Entry 5W1A (X-ray diffraction, 2.23 A resolution); this record covers chains A and B.

== Chain A ==
Molecule: Myosin heavy chain, muscle
Source organism: Drosophila melanogaster
UniProt: P05661 (MYSA_DROME), isoform P05661-16; residue numbers follow UniProt; this construct covers 1-810
Sequence (810 residues; each row starts with the number of its first residue):
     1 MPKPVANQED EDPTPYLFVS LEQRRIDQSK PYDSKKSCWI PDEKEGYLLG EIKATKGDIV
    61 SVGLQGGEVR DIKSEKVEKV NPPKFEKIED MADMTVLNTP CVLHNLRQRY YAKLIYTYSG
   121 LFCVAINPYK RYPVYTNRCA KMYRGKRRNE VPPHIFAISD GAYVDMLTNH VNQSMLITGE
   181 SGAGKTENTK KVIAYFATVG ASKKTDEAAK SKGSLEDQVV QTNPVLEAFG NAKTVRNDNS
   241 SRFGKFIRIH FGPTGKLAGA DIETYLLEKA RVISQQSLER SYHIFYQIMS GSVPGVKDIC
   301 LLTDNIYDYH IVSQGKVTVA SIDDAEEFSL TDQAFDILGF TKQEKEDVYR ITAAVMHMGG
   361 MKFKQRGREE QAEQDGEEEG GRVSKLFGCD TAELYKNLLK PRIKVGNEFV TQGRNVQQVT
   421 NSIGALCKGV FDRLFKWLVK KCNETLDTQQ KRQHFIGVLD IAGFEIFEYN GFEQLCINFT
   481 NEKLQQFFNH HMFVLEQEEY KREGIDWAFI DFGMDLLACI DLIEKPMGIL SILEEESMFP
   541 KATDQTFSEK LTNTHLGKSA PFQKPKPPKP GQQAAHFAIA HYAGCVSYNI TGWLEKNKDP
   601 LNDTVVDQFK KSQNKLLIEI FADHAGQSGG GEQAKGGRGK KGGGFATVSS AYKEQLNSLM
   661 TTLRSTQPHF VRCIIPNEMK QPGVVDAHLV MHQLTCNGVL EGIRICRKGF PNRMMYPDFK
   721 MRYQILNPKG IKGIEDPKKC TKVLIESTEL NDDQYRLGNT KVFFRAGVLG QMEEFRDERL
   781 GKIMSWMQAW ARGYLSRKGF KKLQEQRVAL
Not modelled in the structure: 1-7, 628-641, 808-810
Residues lining bound ligands: citrate anion (FLC): E180, S181, G182, A183, G184, K185, T186, E187, N237, K680
Swiss-Prot annotation at these positions:
  - region: L656 to E678 (Actin-binding)
  - binding site (ATP): G179 to T186

== Chain B ==
Molecule: Myosin light chain alkali
Source organism: Drosophila melanogaster
UniProt: P06742 (MLC1_DROME), isoform P06742-2; numbering as in UniProt (aligned over 1-155)
Sequence (155 residues; each row starts with the number of its first residue):
     1 MADVPKREVE NVEFVFEVMG SPGEGIDAVD LGDALRALNL NPTLALIEKL GGTKKRNEKK
    61 IKLDEFLPIY SQVKKEKEQG CYEDFIECLK LYDKEENGTM LLAELQHALL ALGESLDDEQ
   121 VETLFADCMD PEDDEGFIPY SPFLARMCDR PDQLK
Not modelled in the structure: 155

== Interface between chain A and chain B ==
Pairs across the interface - 81 pairs, chain A then chain B:
  R25(A) - A103(B)
  R25(A) - E104(B)  salt bridge
  R25(A) - H107(B)  hydrogen bond (backbone-side chain)
  S29(A) - H107(B)  hydrogen bond
  D718(A) - K94(B)  salt bridge
  K720(A) - E96(B)  salt bridge
  M721(A) - K90(B)
  M721(A) - L91(B)
  M721(A) - Y92(B)
  M721(A) - D93(B)
  M721(A) - K94(B)
  R722(A) - L91(B)
  Q724(A) - E87(B)
  Q724(A) - K90(B)
  I725(A) - E87(B)
  I725(A) - C88(B)  hydrophobic
  I725(A) - L91(B)  hydrophobic
  P728(A) - E87(B)
  R776(A) - L91(B)
  L780(A) - C88(B)  hydrophobic
  L780(A) - L91(B)  hydrophobic
  L780(A) - L112(B)  hydrophobic
  G781(A) - G113(B)
  I783(A) - D84(B)
  I783(A) - F85(B)
  I783(A) - C88(B)  hydrophobic
  M784(A) - A108(B)
  M784(A) - L109(B)  hydrophobic
  S785(A) - T43(B)
  W786(A) - T43(B)
  W786(A) - E78(B)  hydrogen bond (side chain-backbone)
  W786(A) - Q79(B)
  W786(A) - G80(B)
  W786(A) - D84(B)
  W786(A) - F85(B)  hydrophobic
  M787(A) - F85(B)
  M787(A) - L89(B)  hydrophobic
  M787(A) - M147(B)
  Q788(A) - A108(B)
  Q788(A) - L109(B)  hydrogen bond (side chain-backbone)
  Q788(A) - L112(B)  hydrogen bond (side chain-backbone)
  Q788(A) - G113(B)
  Q788(A) - E114(B)  hydrogen bond (side chain-backbone)
  Q788(A) - S115(B)
  A789(A) - N41(B)
  A789(A) - P42(B)
  A789(A) - T43(B)
  W790(A) - N41(B)
  W790(A) - Q79(B)  hydrogen bond (side chain-backbone)
  W790(A) - G80(B)  hydrogen bond (side chain-backbone)
  W790(A) - F85(B)
  W790(A) - C148(B)
  A791(A) - L124(B)  hydrophobic
  A791(A) - M147(B)  hydrophobic
  R792(A) - R36(B)
  R792(A) - L44(B)
  R792(A) - E114(B)  hydrogen bond (side chain-backbone)
  R792(A) - S115(B)  hydrogen bond (side chain-backbone)
  R792(A) - L116(B)
  G793(A) - R36(B)
  G793(A) - N41(B)
  Y794(A) - D127(B)  hydrogen bond
  Y794(A) - C128(B)
  Y794(A) - R146(B)
  Y794(A) - M147(B)
  L795(A) - Q120(B)
  L795(A) - T123(B)
  S796(A) - D33(B)  hydrogen bond
  S796(A) - R36(B)
  R797(A) - R36(B)  hydrogen bond (side chain-backbone)
  R797(A) - N39(B)
  R797(A) - L40(B)  hydrogen bond (side chain-backbone)
  R797(A) - N41(B)  hydrogen bond
  K798(A) - T123(B)
  K798(A) - D127(B)  salt bridge
  F800(A) - V15(B)  hydrophobic
  F800(A) - V18(B)  hydrophobic
  F800(A) - M19(B)  hydrophobic
  F800(A) - A37(B)  hydrophobic
  L803(A) - V18(B)  hydrophobic
  Q804(A) - F14(B)
Interface residues without a listed pair, chain A (32 interface residues in all): I26
Interface residues without a listed pair, chain B (48 interface residues in all): C81, A111, L144

== In short ==
32 residues of chain A face 48 of chain B across their interface, with 15 hydrogen bonds and 4 salt bridges.
Among the polar pairs are R25(A)-E104(B), D718(A)-K94(B) and K720(A)-E96(B). Chain A binds citrate anion. From
UniProt: 8 ATP-binding residues on chain A.
Chain A is Myosin heavy chain, muscle and chain B is Myosin light chain alkali, both from Drosophila
melanogaster; the structure, The first X-ray crystal structure of an insect muscle myosin. Drosophila
melanogaster, skeletal muscle myosin II ..., was determined by X-ray diffraction.
